PDB entry 7ZC9 | X-ray diffraction, 2.10 A resolution | chain B

== Chain B ==
Protein: Pikachurin
Organism: Homo sapiens
Reference sequence: Q63HQ2 (EGFLA_HUMAN); numbering as in UniProt (aligned over 820-1009)
Amino-acid sequence (201 residues; each row starts with the number of its first residue):
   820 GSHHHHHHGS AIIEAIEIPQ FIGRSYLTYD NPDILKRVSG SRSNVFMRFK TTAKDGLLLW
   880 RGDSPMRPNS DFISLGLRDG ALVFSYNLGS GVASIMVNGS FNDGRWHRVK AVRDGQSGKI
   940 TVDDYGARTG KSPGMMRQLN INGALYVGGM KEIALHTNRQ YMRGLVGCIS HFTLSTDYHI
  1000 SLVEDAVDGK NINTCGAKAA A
Unresolved in the structure: 820-828, 1018-1020
Disulfides: Cys987-Cys1014
Covalently attached groups: N-acetylglucosamine (NAG) linked to Asn917
Construct notes: conflict Gly820 (Gln in Q63HQ2), Ser821 (Lys in Q63HQ2), His822 (Glu in Q63HQ2), His823 (Cys in Q63HQ2), His824 (Gly in Q63HQ2), His825 (Asn in Q63HQ2), His826 (Tyr in Q63HQ2), His827 (Cys in Q63HQ2), Gly828 (Leu in Q63HQ2), Ser829 (Asn in Q63HQ2), Ala830 (Thr in Q63HQ2); expression tag (1010-1020)
What the authors report for this chain:
  - post-translational modification sites: Asn917

== In short ==
N-acetylglucosamine is covalently linked to Asn917. From the paper: a modification site at Asn917.
Chain B is Pikachurin (Homo sapiens); the structure, Human Pikachurin/EGFLAM C-terminal Laminin-G domain
(LG3), was determined by X-ray diffraction (same publication as 8D1B and 7ZCB).
